PDB entry 2ACJ | X-ray diffraction, 2.60 A resolution | chains F and C of the 6 polymer chains in the assembly

== Chain F ==
Molecule: 17-nt DNA strand
Sequence (17 nucleotides; each row starts with the number of its first residue):
    18 ACGGTTTATG GCGCGCG

== Chain C ==
Molecule: Double-stranded RNA-specific adenosine deaminase
Source organism: Homo sapiens
Notes: EC 3.5.4.-; fragment: Zalpha domain, ADAR1
Reference sequence: P55265 (DSRAD_HUMAN); residues 140-202 here = UniProt positions 140-202
Sequence (66 residues; row label = number of the first residue in the row; note: 140 numbers in that range are skipped by the numbering (no residue carries them; nothing is unmodelled there); numbers below 1 keep their minus sign (Ser-3 is residue -3)):
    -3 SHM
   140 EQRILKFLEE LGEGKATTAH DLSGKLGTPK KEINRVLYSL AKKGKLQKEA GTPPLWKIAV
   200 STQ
Construct notes: cloning artifact (-3 to -1)
Curated features (UniProtKB/Swiss-Prot):
  - natural variant: Pro193 (P193A: In AGS6)

== Interface between chain F and chain C ==
Pairs across the interface (14):
  DC29(F) - Thr191(C)  phosphate contact
  DG30(F) - Tyr177(C)  phosphate contact
  DG30(F) - Thr191(C)  phosphate contact
  DG30(F) - Pro192(C)  phosphate contact
  DG30(F) - Pro193(C)  phosphate contact
  DC31(F) - Tyr177(C)  hydrogen bond to the phosphate
  DC31(F) - Pro193(C)  phosphate contact
  DG32(F) - Lys169(C)  salt bridge to the phosphate
  DG32(F) - Lys170(C)  sugar contact
  DG32(F) - Asn173(C)  hydrogen bond to the phosphate
  DG32(F) - Arg174(C)  sugar contact
  DG32(F) - Tyr177(C)  base contact
  DC33(F) - Lys170(C)  phosphate contact
  DC33(F) - Arg174(C)  phosphate contact
Also at the interface, not in a pair above, chain F (6 interface residues in all): DG34

== Summary ==
6 residues of chain F and 8 residues of chain C are in contact; the contacts include 2 hydrogen bonds and 1
salt bridge. Polar pairs include DC31(F)-Tyr177(C), DG32(F)-Asn173(C) and DG32(F)-Lys169(C).
Here chain F is a 17-nt DNA strand and chain C is Double-stranded RNA-specific adenosine deaminase (Homo
sapiens). Entry 2ACJ (Crystal structure of the B/Z junction containing DNA bound to Z-DNA binding proteins)
was determined by X-ray diffraction.
